Entry 7N9T (electron microscopy, 3.18 A resolution); this record covers chains B and F of the 6 polymer chains in the assembly.

# Chain B
Name: Spike glycoprotein
From: Severe acute respiratory syndrome coronavirus 2
Reference sequence: P0DTC2 (SPIKE_SARS2); numbering as in UniProt (aligned over 25-1147)
Chain sequence (1123 residues; row label = number of the first residue in the row):
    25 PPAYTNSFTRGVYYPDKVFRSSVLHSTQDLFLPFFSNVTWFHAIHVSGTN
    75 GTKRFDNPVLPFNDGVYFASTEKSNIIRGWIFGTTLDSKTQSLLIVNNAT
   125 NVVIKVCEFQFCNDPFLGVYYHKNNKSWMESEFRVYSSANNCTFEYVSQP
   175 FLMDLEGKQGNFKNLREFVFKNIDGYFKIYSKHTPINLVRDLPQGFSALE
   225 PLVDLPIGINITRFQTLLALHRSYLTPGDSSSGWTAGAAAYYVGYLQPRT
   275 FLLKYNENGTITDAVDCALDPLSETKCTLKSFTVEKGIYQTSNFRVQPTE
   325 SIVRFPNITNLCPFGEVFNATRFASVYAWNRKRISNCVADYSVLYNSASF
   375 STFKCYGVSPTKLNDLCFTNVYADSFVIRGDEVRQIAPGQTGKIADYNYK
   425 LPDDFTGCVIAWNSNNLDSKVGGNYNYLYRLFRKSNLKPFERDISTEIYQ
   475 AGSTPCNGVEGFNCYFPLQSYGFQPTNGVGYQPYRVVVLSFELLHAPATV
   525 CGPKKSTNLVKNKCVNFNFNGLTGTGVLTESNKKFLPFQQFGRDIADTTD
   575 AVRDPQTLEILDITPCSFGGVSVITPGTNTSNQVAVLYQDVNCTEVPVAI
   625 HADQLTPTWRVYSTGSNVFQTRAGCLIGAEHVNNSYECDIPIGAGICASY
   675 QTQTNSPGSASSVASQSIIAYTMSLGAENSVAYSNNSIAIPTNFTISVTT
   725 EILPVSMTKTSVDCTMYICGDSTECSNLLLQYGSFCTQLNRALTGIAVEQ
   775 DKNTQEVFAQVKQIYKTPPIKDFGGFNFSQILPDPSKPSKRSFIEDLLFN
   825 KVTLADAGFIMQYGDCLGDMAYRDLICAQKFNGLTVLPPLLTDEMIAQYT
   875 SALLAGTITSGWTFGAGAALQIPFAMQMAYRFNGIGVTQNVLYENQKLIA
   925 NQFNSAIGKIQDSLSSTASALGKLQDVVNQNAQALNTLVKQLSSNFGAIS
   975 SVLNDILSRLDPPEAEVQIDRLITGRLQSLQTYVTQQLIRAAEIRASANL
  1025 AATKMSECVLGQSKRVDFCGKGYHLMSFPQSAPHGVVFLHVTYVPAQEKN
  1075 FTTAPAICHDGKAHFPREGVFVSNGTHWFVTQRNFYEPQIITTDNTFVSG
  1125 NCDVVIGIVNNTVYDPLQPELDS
Differences from the reference sequence: conflict Gly-682 (Arg in P0DTC2), Ser-683 (Arg in P0DTC2), Ser-685 (Arg in P0DTC2), Met-835 (Lys in P0DTC2), Met-844 (Ile in P0DTC2), Tyr-846 (Ala in P0DTC2), Pro-986 (Lys in P0DTC2), Pro-987 (Val in P0DTC2)
UniProt features mapped onto this chain:
  - region: Asn-280 to Cys-301 (Putative superantigen), Arg-403 to Asp-405 (Integrin-binding motif), Asn-448 to Phe-456 (Immunodominant HLA epitope recognized by the CD8+), Pro-681, Ala-684 (Putative superantigen), Ser-816 to Tyr-837 (Fusion peptide 1)
  - site: Arg-815, Ser-816 (Cleavage)
  - glycosylation: Asn-61 (N-linked (GlcNAc...) (hybrid) asparagine), Asn-74 (N-linked (GlcNAc...) (complex) asparagine), Asn-122 (N-linked (GlcNAc...) (hybrid) asparagine), Asn-149 (N-linked (GlcNAc...) (complex) asparagine), Asn-165 (N-linked (GlcNAc...) (complex) asparagine), Asn-234 (N-linked (GlcNAc...) (high mannose) asparagine), Asn-282 (N-linked (GlcNAc...) (complex) asparagine), Thr-323 (O-linked (GalNAc) threonine), Ser-325 (O-linked (HexNAc...) serine), Asn-331 (N-linked (GlcNAc...) (complex) asparagine), Asn-343 (N-linked (GlcNAc...) (complex) asparagine), Asn-603 (N-linked (GlcNAc...) (hybrid) asparagine), Asn-616 (N-linked (GlcNAc...) (complex) asparagine), Asn-657 (N-linked (GlcNAc...) (complex) asparagine), Thr-676 (O-linked (GlcNAc...) threonine), Thr-678 (O-linked (GlcNAc...) threonine), Asn-709 (N-linked (GlcNAc...) (high mannose) asparagine), Asn-717 (N-linked (GlcNAc...) (hybrid) asparagine), Asn-801 (N-linked (GlcNAc...) (hybrid) asparagine), Asn-1074 (N-linked (GlcNAc...) (hybrid) asparagine) and 2 more in UniProt
  - natural variant: Pro-26 (P26S: In strain: Gamma/P.1), Gln-52 (Q52H: In strain: Omicron/EG.5.1), Ala-67 (A67V: In strain: Eta/B.1.525, Omicron/BA.1), His-69 to Val-70 (deletion: In strain: Alpha/B.1.1.7, Eta/B.1.525 and 5 more), Gly-75 (G75V: In strain: Lambda/C.37), Thr-76 (T76I: In strain: Lambda/C.37), Asp-80 (D80A: In strain: Beta/B.1.351), Val-83 (V83A: In strain: Omicron/XBB.1.5, Omicron/EG.5.1), Thr-95 (T95I: In strain: Iota/B.1.526, Mu/B.1.621 and 2 more), Arg-102 (R102I: In strain: A23.1), Asp-138 (D138Y: In strain: Gamma/P.1), Gly-142 to Tyr-145 (sequence variant, change not given here; In strain: Omicron/BA.1), 75 further natural variant entries in UniProt
  - mutagenesis: His-69 to Val-70 (Increased incorporation of cleaved spike into virions), Asn-121 (N121Q: Partial loss of biliverdin affinity), Arg-190 (R190K: Partial loss of biliverdin affinity), Asn-234 (N234Q: Increased resistance to neutralizing antibodies), Asn-331 (N331Q: Reduced viral infectivity), Asn-343 (N343Q: Reduced viral infectivity), Leu-452 (L452R: Increased resistance to neutralizing antibodies. Decreases HLA binding to NF9 epitope. Increased binding affinity to human ACE2), Tyr-453 (Y453F: Decreased HLA binding to NF9 epitope. Increased binding affinity to human ACE2), Ala-475 (A475V: Increased resistance to neutralizing antibodies), Val-483 (V483A: Increased resistance to neutralizing antibodies), Glu-484 (E484D: Increased replication in human TMEM106B overexpressing cells), Phe-490 (F490L: Increased resistance to neutralizing antibodies and human covalescent sera neutralization), 12 further mutagenesis entries in UniProt
Disulfide bonds: Cys-131/Cys-166, Cys-291/Cys-301, Cys-336/Cys-361, Cys-379/Cys-432, Cys-480/Cys-488, Cys-617/Cys-649, Cys-662/Cys-671, Cys-738/Cys-760, Cys-743/Cys-749, Cys-1032/Cys-1043, Cys-1082/Cys-1126
Reported in the primary citation:
  - mutagenesis - L452R/E484Q: decreased binding to Nanobody Nb17 (chain F)
  - mutagenesis - E484K, E484Q: unchanged binding to Nanobody Nb17 (chain F)

# Chain F
Name: Nanobody Nb17
From: Lama glama
Notes: antibody fragment or engineered binder
Chain sequence (119 residues; each row starts with the number of its first residue):
     1 HVQLVESGGGLVQAGGSLRLSCAASGSIFSSNAMSWYRQAPGKQRELVAS
    51 ITSGGNADYADSVKGRFTISRDKNTVYPEMSSLKPADTAVYYCHAVGQEA
   101 SAYAPRAYWGQGTQVTVSS

# How chain B and chain F interact
Contacting residue pairs - 14 pairs, chain B then chain F:
  Tyr-351(B) with Ser-31(F), hydrogen bond (side chain-backbone); Ser-53(F), hydrogen bond
  Ala-352(B) with Thr-52(F)
  Asn-354(B) with Gly-54(F); Gly-55(F)
  Asn-450(B) with Ser-31(F), hydrogen bond (backbone-side chain)
  Arg-466(B) with Asn-56(F), hydrogen bond
  Ile-468(B) with Ser-50(F)
  Thr-470(B) with His-94(F); Val-96(F)
  Glu-484(B) with Pro-105(F); Arg-106(F), hydrogen bond (backbone-side chain)
  Phe-490(B) with Gln-98(F)
  Leu-492(B) with Val-96(F), hydrophobic
Other interface residues (no listed pair), chain B (15 interface residues in all): Ser-349, Trp-353, Tyr-449, Gly-482, Val-483
Other interface residues (no listed pair), chain F (17 interface residues in all): Ser-30, Leu-47, Asp-58, Glu-99, Ala-107
The authors on this interface:
  - epitope / paratope residues, chain B: Thr-345(B), Glu-484(B)

# In short
The interface between chain B and chain F involves 15 residues on one side and 17 on the other, with 5
hydrogen bonds. Among the polar pairs are Tyr-351(B)/Ser-31(F), Tyr-351(B)/Ser-53(F) and Asn-450(B)/Ser-31(F).
From the paper: L452R/E484Q of chain B reduce binding to Nanobody Nb17 (chain F); epitope/paratope residues
Thr-345(B) and Glu-484(B); 3 substitutions were tested in all.
Chain B is Spike glycoprotein (Severe acute respiratory syndrome coronavirus 2) and chain F is Nanobody Nb17
(Lama glama); the structure, CryoEM structure of SARS-CoV-2 Spike in complex with Nb17, was determined by
electron microscopy (same publication as 7MDW, 7ME7, 7MEJ, 7N9B, 7N9C and 7N9E).
